7WBX - chains N and e of the 26 polymer chains in the assembly; structure by electron microscopy, 4.00 A resolution.

Chain N:
Molecule: 198-nt DNA strand
Sequence (198 nucleotides; row label = number of the first residue in the row; numbers below 1 keep their minus sign (DG-125 is residue -125)):
  -125 GCTTACGTCA GTCTGGCCAT CTTTGTGTTT GGTGTGTTTG GGTGGTGGCC GTTTTCGTTG
   -65 TTTTTTTCTG TCTCGTGCCT GGTGTCTTGG GTGTAATCCC CTTGGCGGTT AAAACGCGGG
    -5 GGACAGCGCG TACGTGCGTT TAAGCGGTGC TAGAGCTGTC TACGACCAAT TGAGCGGCCT
    55 CGGCACCGGG ATTCTGAT
Not modelled in the structure: -125 to -78, -59 to -55

Chain e:
Protein: Histone H3.3
Source organism: Homo sapiens
UniProt: P84243 (H33_HUMAN); residues 0-135 here correspond to UniProt positions 1-136 (UniProt number = residue number + 1)
Amino-acid sequence (139 residues; numbered -3 to 135; the number before each row is that of its first residue; numbers below 1 keep their minus sign (Gly-3 is residue -3)):
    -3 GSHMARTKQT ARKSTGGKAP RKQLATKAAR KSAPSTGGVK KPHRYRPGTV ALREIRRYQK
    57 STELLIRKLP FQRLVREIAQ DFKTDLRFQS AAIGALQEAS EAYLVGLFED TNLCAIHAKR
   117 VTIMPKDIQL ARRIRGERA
Not modelled in the structure: -3 to 38
Construct notes: expression tag (-3 to -1)

How chain N and chain e interact:
Contacting residue pairs (24; chain N residue first):
  DT-24(N) - Arg83(e)  phosphate contact
  DT-24(N) - Phe84(e)  hydrogen bond to the phosphate
  DT-24(N) - Gln85(e)  phosphate contact
  DT-23(N) - Arg72(e)  salt bridge to the phosphate
  DT-23(N) - Arg83(e)  sugar contact
  DT-23(N) - Phe84(e)  hydrogen bond to the phosphate
  DA-14(N) - Arg63(e)  phosphate contact
  DA-13(N) - Arg63(e)  salt bridge to the phosphate
  DG-8(N) - Arg40(e)  base contact
  DG-5(N) - Pro43(e)  sugar contact
  DG-4(N) - Val117(e)  phosphate contact
  DG-4(N) - Thr118(e)  phosphate contact
  DA-3(N) - Arg116(e)  phosphate contact
  DA-3(N) - Val117(e)  hydrogen bond to the phosphate
  DA-3(N) - Thr118(e)  hydrogen bond to the phosphate
  DC-2(N) - Arg116(e)  phosphate contact
  DT69(N) - Thr45(e)  hydrogen bond to the phosphate
  DG70(N) - His39(e)  phosphate contact
  DG70(N) - Arg40(e)  phosphate contact
  DG70(N) - Tyr41(e)  sugar contact
  DG70(N) - Arg42(e)  phosphate contact
  DG70(N) - Thr45(e)  hydrogen bond to the phosphate
  DA71(N) - His39(e)  sugar contact
  DA71(N) - Arg40(e)  phosphate contact
Also at the interface, not in a pair above, chain e (15 interface residues in all): Met120

Overview:
12 residues of chain N face 15 of chain e across their interface; the contacts include 6 hydrogen bonds and 2
salt bridges. Among the polar pairs are DT-24(N)-Phe84(e), DT-23(N)-Phe84(e) and DA-3(N)-Val117(e).
Here chain N is a 198-nt DNA strand and chain e is Histone H3.3 (Homo sapiens). Entry 7WBX (RNA polymerase II
elongation complex bound with Elf1 and Spt4/5, stalled at SHL(-3) of the nucleosome) was determined by
electron microscopy together with 7WBV, 7WBW and 8HE5 from the same study.
